PDB entry 9CEB | electron microscopy, 2.50 A resolution | chains A and W of the 28 polymer chains in the assembly

[Chain A]
Name: Proteasome subunit alpha
Source organism: Mycobacterium tuberculosis
UniProt: P9WHU1 (PSA_MYCTU); residue numbers follow UniProt; this construct covers 1-248
Amino-acid sequence (248 residues; row label = number of the first residue in the row):
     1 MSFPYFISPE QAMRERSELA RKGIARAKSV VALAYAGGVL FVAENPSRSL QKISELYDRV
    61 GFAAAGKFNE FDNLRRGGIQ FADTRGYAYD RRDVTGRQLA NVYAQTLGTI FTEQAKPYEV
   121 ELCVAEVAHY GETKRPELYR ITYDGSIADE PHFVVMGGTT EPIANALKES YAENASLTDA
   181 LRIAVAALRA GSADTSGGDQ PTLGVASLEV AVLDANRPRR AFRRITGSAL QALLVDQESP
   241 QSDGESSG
Not modelled in the structure: 1-7, 191-202, 235-248
Swiss-Prot annotation at these positions:
  - modified residue: S2 (N-acetylserine), T84 (Phosphothreonine), T178 (Phosphothreonine), T202 (Phosphothreonine)
  - mutagenesis: M1 to S8 (Markedly increases peptidolytic activity. Disappearance of the apparent obstruction in alpha rings. Designated open-gate mutant)
Reported in the primary citation:
  - allosteric site: Q98
  - mutagenesis - Q98K (3-fold): decreased catalytic activity
  - mutagenesis - S17F: unchanged catalytic activity
  - mutagenesis - K52F: increased catalytic activity

[Chain W]
Name: Proteasome subunit beta
Source organism: Mycobacterium tuberculosis
Notes: EC 3.4.25.1
UniProt: P9WHT9 (PSB_MYCTU); residues 1-234 here correspond to UniProt positions 58-291 (UniProt number = residue number + 57)
Amino-acid sequence (234 residues; each row starts with the number of its first residue):
     1 ATIVALKYPG GVVMAGDRRS TQGNMISGRD VRKVYITDDY TATGIAGTAA VAVEFARLYA
    61 VELEHYEKLE GVPLTFAGKI NRLAIMVRGN LAAAMQGLLA LPLLAGYDIH ASDPQSAGRI
   121 VSFDAAGGWN IEEEGYQAVG SGSLFAKSSM KKLYSQVTDG DSGLRVAVEA LYDAADDDSA
   181 TGGPDLVRGI FPTAVIIDAD GAVDVPESRI AELARAIIES RSGADTFGSD GGEK
Not modelled in the structure: 223-234
Sequence notes: engineered mutation A1 (Thr58 in P9WHT9)
Reported in the primary citation:
  - mutagenesis - T1A: decreased catalytic activity (citing earlier work)
  - catalytic residues: D17, K33 (citing earlier work)
  - mutagenesis - V53Q: increased catalytic activity
  - mutagenesis - Y35F: decreased catalytic activity
  - mutagenesis - A92G/A93G/A94G, A100S: abolished catalytic activity

[Interface between chain A and chain W]
Contacting residue pairs (20):
  E55(A) - K68(W)
  L56(A) - K68(W)  hydrogen bond (backbone-side chain)
  Y57(A) - K68(W)
  R75(A) - K68(W)  hydrogen bond (side chain-backbone)
  R75(A) - L69(W)  hydrogen bond (side chain-backbone)
  R76(A) - L69(W)
  R76(A) - E70(W)  salt bridge
  I79(A) - H65(W)
  I79(A) - K68(W)
  Q80(A) - H65(W)
  D83(A) - H65(W)  salt bridge
  D83(A) - K68(W)  salt bridge
  Y87(A) - E54(W)
  Y87(A) - R57(W)  hydrogen bond (backbone-side chain)
  Y87(A) - L58(W)
  D90(A) - R57(W)  salt bridge
  R91(A) - E64(W)  salt bridge
  R219(A) - E64(W)  salt bridge
  R220(A) - E64(W)  salt bridge
  R220(A) - E67(W)  salt bridge
Interface residues without a listed pair, chain A (14 interface residues in all): G86
Interface residues without a listed pair, chain W (10 interface residues in all): V61

[In short]
14 residues of chain A and 10 residues of chain W are in contact, with 4 hydrogen bonds and 8 salt bridges.
Polar contacts include R76(A)-E70(W), D83(A)-H65(W) and D83(A)-K68(W). From the paper: catalytic residues
D17(W) and K33(W); T1A and Y35F of chain W reduce catalytic activity; 8 substitutions were tested in all.
Chain A is Proteasome subunit alpha and chain W is Proteasome subunit beta, both from Mycobacterium
tuberculosis; the structure, 20S Proteasome core particle beta-T1A mutant, was determined by electron
microscopy together with 9CE5, 9CE7, 9CE8, 9CEE and 9CEG from the same study.
